3PAH - chain A; structure by X-ray diffraction, 2.00 A resolution.

[Chain A]
Molecule: Phenylalanine hydroxylase
Organism: Homo sapiens
Notes: EC 1.14.16.1; fragment: catalytic domain
UniProtKB: P00439 (PH4H_HUMAN); numbering as in UniProt (aligned over 117-424)
Amino-acid sequence (308 residues; numbered 117 to 424; the number before each row is that of its first residue):
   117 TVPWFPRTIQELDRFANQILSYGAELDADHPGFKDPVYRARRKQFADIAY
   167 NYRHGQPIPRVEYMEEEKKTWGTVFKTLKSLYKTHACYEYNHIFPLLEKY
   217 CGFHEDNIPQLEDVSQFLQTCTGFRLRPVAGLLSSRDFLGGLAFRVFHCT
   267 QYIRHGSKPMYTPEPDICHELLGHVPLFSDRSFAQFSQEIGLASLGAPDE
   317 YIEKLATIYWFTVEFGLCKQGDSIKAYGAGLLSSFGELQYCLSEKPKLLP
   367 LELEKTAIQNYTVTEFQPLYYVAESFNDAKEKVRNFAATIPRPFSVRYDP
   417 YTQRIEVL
Disulfides: C203-C334
Ion coordination: Fe ion: H285, H290, E330 (together with XDE)
Small-molecule neighbours: XDE (4-[(1S)-1-hydroxy-2-(methylamino)ethyl]benzene-1,2-diol): L248, L249, S251, F254, P281, H285, H290, Y325, E330
UniProt features mapped onto this chain:
  - binding site (Fe cation): H285, H290, E330
  - natural variant: F121 (F121L: In PAH deficiency), T124 (T124I: In PAH deficiency), D129 (D129Y: In PAH deficiency), D143 (D143G: In PAH deficiency), D145 (D145V: In PAH deficiency), H146 (H146Y: In PAH deficiency), G148 (G148S: In PAH deficiency), D151 (D151H: In PAH deficiency), Y154 (Y154N: In PAH deficiency; uncertain significance), R155 (R155P: In PAH deficiency), R157 (R157N: In PAH deficiency; R157S: In PAH deficiency), R158 (R158Q: In PAH deficiency; R158W: In PAH deficiency), 121 further natural variant entries in UniProt
  - mutagenesis: I283 (I283C: Loss of positive cooperativity and reduction of fold-activation by L-Phe preincubation)

[In short]
Bound to chain A: compound XDE. The Fe ion site is built by H285, H290 and E330. UniProt lists 3 Fe
cation-binding residues and one mutagenesis site.
Chain A is Phenylalanine hydroxylase (Homo sapiens); the structure, Human phenylalanine hydroxylase catalytic
domain dimer with bound adrenaline inhibitor, was determined by X-ray diffraction (same publication as 4PAH,
5PAH and 6PAH).
